Entry 6EWO (X-ray diffraction, 2.30 A resolution); this record covers chains A and D of the 4 polymer chains in the assembly.

# Chain A
Molecule: HLA class I histocompatibility antigen, A-2 alpha chain
Organism: Homo sapiens
Reference sequence: P01892 (1A02_HUMAN); residues 1-276 here correspond to UniProt positions 25-300 (UniProt number = residue number + 24)
Chain sequence (276 residues; each row starts with the number of its first residue):
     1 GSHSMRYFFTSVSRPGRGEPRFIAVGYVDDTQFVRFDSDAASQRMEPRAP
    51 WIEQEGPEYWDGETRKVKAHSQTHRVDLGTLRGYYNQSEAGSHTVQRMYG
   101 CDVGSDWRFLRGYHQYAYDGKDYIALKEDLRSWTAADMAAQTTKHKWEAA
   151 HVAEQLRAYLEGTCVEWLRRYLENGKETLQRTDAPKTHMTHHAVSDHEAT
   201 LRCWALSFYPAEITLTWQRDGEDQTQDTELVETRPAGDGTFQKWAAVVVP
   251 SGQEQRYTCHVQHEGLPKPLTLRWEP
Disulfide bonds: C101-C164, C203-C259

# Chain D
Molecule: Lir-1
Organism: Homo sapiens
Reference sequence: D9IDM8 (D9IDM8_HUMAN); residues 4-198 here correspond to UniProt positions 27-221 (UniProt number = residue number + 23)
Chain sequence (195 residues; row label = number of the first residue in the row):
     4 PKPTLWAEPGSVITQGSPVTLRCQGGQETQEYRLYREKKTAPWITRIPQE
    54 LVKKGQFPIPSITWEHAGRYRCYYGSDTAGRSESSDPLELVVTGAYIKPT
   104 LSAQPSPVVNSGGNVTLQCDSQVAFDGFILCKEGEDEHPQCLNSQPHARG
   154 SSRAIFSVGPVSPSRRWWYRCYAYDSNSPYEWSLPSDLLELLVLG
Not modelled in the structure: 28-33, 57, 138-141
Disulfide bonds: C26-C75, C122-C174, C134-C144

# How chain A and chain D interact
Residue-residue contacts - 10 pairs, chain A then chain D:
  A193(A) with T43(D)
  V194(A) with Y38(D); R39(D); K41(D)
  S195(A) with Y38(D)
  D196(A) with Y76(D), hydrogen bond; D80(D); R84(D), salt bridge
  H197(A) with Y38(D)
  T200(A) with K41(D)
Interface residues without a listed pair, chain A (7 interface residues in all): V248
Interface residues without a listed pair, chain D (10 interface residues in all): E40, K42, S87

# Overview
7 residues of chain A and 10 residues of chain D are in contact; the contacts include 1 hydrogen bond and 1
salt bridge. Among the polar pairs are D196(A)-R84(D) and D196(A)-Y76(D).
Here chain A is HLA class I histocompatibility antigen, A-2 alpha chain and chain D is Lir-1, both from Homo
sapiens. Entry 6EWO (Crystal structure of non-phosphorylated form of RTF PHOSPHOPEPTIDE BOUND TO HLA-A2 in
complex with LILRB1) was determined by X-ray diffraction, deposited together with 6EWA and 6EWC.
